Entry 8W4L (X-ray diffraction, 3.10 A resolution); this record covers chains A and B.

[Chain A (and B)]
Molecule: Immunoglobulin gamma-1 heavy chain
From: Homo sapiens
Notes: chain B of this document is another copy of the same molecule, construct and numbering; everything in this record applies to it too
UniProt: P0DOX5 (IGG1_HUMAN); residues 225-447 here correspond to UniProt positions 227-449 (UniProt number = residue number + 2)
Amino-acid sequence (223 residues; row label = number of the first residue in the row):
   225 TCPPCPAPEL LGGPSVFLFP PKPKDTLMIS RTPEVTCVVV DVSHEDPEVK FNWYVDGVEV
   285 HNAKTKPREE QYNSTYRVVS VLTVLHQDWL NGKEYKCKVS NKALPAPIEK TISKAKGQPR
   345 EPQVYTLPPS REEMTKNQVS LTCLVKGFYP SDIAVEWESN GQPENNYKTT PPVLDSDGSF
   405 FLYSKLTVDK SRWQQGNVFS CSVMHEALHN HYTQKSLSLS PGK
Disordered / not traced: 225-237, 445-447 (chain B: 225-235, 445-447)
Cystine bridges: Cys261-Cys321, Cys367-Cys425
Covalent attachments: glycan linked to Asn297
Differences from the reference sequence: variant Glu356 (Asp358 in P0DOX5), Met358 (Leu360 in P0DOX5)
UniProt features mapped onto this chain:
  - glycosylation: Asn297 (N-linked (GlcNAc...) (complex) asparagine)
From the paper describing this entry:
  - post-translational modification sites: Asn297

[Interface between chain A and chain B]
Pairs across the interface (41; chain A residue first):
  Tyr349(A) - Ser354(B)
  Tyr349(A) - Glu357(B)
  Tyr349(A) - Lys360(B)
  Thr350(A) - Ser354(B)
  Leu351(A) - Leu351(B)  hydrophobic
  Leu351(A) - Pro352(B)
  Leu351(A) - Ser354(B)
  Leu351(A) - Thr366(B)
  Ser354(A) - Tyr349(B)
  Ser354(A) - Thr350(B)
  Ser354(A) - Leu351(B)
  Glu356(A) - Tyr349(B)
  Glu357(A) - Tyr349(B)
  Glu357(A) - Lys370(B)  salt bridge
  Lys360(A) - Tyr349(B)
  Ser364(A) - Lys370(B)
  Thr366(A) - Leu351(B)
  Thr366(A) - Tyr407(B)  hydrogen bond
  Leu368(A) - Lys409(B)
  Lys370(A) - Ser364(B)  hydrogen bond
  Lys392(A) - Leu398(B)
  Lys392(A) - Asp399(B)
  Lys392(A) - Ser400(B)
  Lys392(A) - Phe405(B)
  Thr394(A) - Thr394(B)
  Thr394(A) - Val397(B)
  Thr394(A) - Phe405(B)
  Pro395(A) - Val397(B)
  Val397(A) - Thr394(B)
  Leu398(A) - Lys392(B)
  Asp399(A) - Lys392(B)
  Asp399(A) - Lys409(B)  salt bridge
  Phe405(A) - Lys392(B)
  Phe405(A) - Lys409(B)
  Tyr407(A) - Thr366(B)  hydrogen bond
  Tyr407(A) - Tyr407(B)  hydrophobic
  Tyr407(A) - Ser408(B)
  Tyr407(A) - Lys409(B)
  Lys409(A) - Asp399(B)  salt bridge
  Lys409(A) - Phe405(B)
  Lys409(A) - Tyr407(B)
Interface residues without a listed pair, chain A (25 interface residues in all): Pro352, Asn390, Thr393, Ser400, Ser408
Interface residues without a listed pair, chain B (26 interface residues in all): Gln347, Pro353, Glu356, Leu368, Thr393, Pro395

[Overview]
The interface between chain A and chain B involves 25 residues on one side and 26 on the other, with 3
hydrogen bonds and 3 salt bridges. Polar contacts include Glu357(A)-Lys370(B), Asp399(A)-Lys409(B) and
Thr366(A)-Tyr407(B). The paper reports a modification site at Asn297(A).
Both chains are Immunoglobulin gamma-1 heavy chain (Homo sapiens). Entry 8W4L (Crystal structure of closed
conformation of human immunoglobulin Fc in presence of EndoSz) was determined by X-ray diffraction (same
publication as 8W4G, 8W4I, 8W4M, 8W4N and 8X8G).
